Entry 9CJD (electron microscopy, 1.92 A resolution); this record covers chains B and C of the 4 polymer chains in the assembly.

Chain B:
Name: Nitrogenase molybdenum-iron protein beta chain
From: Azotobacter vinelandii
Notes: EC 1.18.6.1
UniProt: P07329 (NIFK_AZOVI); residue numbers follow UniProt; this construct covers 1-523
Sequence (523 residues; numbered 1 to 523; the number before each row is that of its first residue):
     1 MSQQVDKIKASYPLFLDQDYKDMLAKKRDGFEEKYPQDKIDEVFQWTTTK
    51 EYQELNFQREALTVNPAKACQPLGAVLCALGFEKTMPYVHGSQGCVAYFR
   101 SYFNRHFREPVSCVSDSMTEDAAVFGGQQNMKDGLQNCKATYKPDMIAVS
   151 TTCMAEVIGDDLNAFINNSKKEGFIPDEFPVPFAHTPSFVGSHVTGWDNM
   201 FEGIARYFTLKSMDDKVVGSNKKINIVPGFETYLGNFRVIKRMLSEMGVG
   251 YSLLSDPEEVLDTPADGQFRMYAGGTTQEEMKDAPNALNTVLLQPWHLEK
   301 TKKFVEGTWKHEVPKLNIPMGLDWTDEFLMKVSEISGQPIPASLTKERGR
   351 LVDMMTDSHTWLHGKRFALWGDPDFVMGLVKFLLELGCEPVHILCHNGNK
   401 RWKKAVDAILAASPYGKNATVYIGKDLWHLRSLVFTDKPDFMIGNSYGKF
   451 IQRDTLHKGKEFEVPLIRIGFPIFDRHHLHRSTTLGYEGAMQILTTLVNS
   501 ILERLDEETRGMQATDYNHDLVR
Disordered / not traced: 1
Ion coordination: fe(8)-S(7) cluster Fe: Cys70, Cys95, Cys153 (shared with 3 residues of chain A); Fe ion site 1: Arg108, Glu109 (shared with 2 residues of chain D); Fe ion site 2: Asp353, Asp357 (shared with 2 residues of chain D)
Residues lining bound ligands: fe(8)-S(7) cluster (CLF): Cys70, Pro72, Ser92, Gly94, Cys95, Tyr98, Phe99, Thr152, Cys153, Ser188

Chain C:
Name: Nitrogenase molybdenum-iron protein alpha chain
From: Azotobacter vinelandii
Notes: EC 1.18.6.1
UniProt: P07328 (NIFD_AZOVI); residue numbers follow UniProt; this construct covers 1-492
Sequence (492 residues; each row starts with the number of its first residue):
     1 MTGMSREEVESLIQEVLEVYPEKARKDRNKHLAVNDPAVTQSKKCIISNK
    51 KSQPGLMTIRGCAYAGSKGVVWGPIKDMIHISHGPVGCGQYSRAGRRNYY
   101 IGTTGVNAFVTMNFTSDFQEKDIVFGGDKKLAKLIDEVETLFPLNKGISV
   151 QSECPIGLIGDDIESVSKVKGAELSKTIVPVRCEGFRGVSQSLGHHIAND
   201 AVRDWVLGKRDEDTTFASTPYDVAIIGDYNIGGDAWSSRILLEEMGLRCV
   251 AQWSGDGSISEIELTPKVKLNLVHCYRSMNYISRHMEEKYGIPWMEYNFF
   301 GPTKTIESLRAIAAKFDESIQKKCEEVIAKYKPEWEAVVAKYRPRLEGKR
   351 VMLYIGGLRPRHVIGAYEDLGMEVVGTGYEFAHNDDYDRTMKEMGDSTLL
   401 YDDVTGYEFEEFVKRIKPDLIGSGIKEKFIFQKMGIPFREMHSWDYSGPY
   451 HGFDGFAIFARDMDMTLNNPCWKKLQAPWEASEGAEKVAASA
Disordered / not traced: 1-51, 188-189, 353-360, 376-415, 422-427, 481-492
Ion coordination: fe(8)-S(7) cluster Fe: Cys62, Cys88, Cys154 (shared with 3 residues of chain D); Fe ion near Cys275 (its only coordinating residue here)
Residues lining bound ligands:
  - fe(8)-S(7) cluster (CLF): Cys62, Tyr64, Pro85, Val86, Gly87, Cys88, Tyr91, Glu153, Cys154, Gly185, Phe186
  - ICS (iron-sulfur-molybdenum cluster with interstitial carbon): Val70, Arg96, Gln191, His195, Tyr229, Cys275, Arg277, Ser278, Met441, His442
Reported in the primary citation:
  - conformationally variable residues (order/disorder transition, side-chain flip): Met1 to Lys50, Gln191, Trp253

Interface between chain B and chain C:
Residue-residue contacts (49; chain B residue first):
  Leu322(B) with Lys474(C)
  Asp323(B) with Lys474(C), salt bridge
  Asp326(B) with Pro478(C); Trp479(C)
  Met330(B) with Pro478(C), hydrophobic; Trp479(C), hydrophobic
  Ile340(B) with Trp479(C), hydrophobic
  Thr345(B) with Trp479(C), hydrogen bond; Glu480(C)
  Arg348(B) with Lys474(C), hydrogen bond (side chain-backbone); Gln476(C); Ala477(C); Pro478(C); Trp479(C)
  Val352(B) with Lys474(C)
  Asp353(B) with Lys433(C), salt bridge
  Thr356(B) with Gln432(C); Cys471(C); Trp472(C)
  Asp357(B) with Phe429(C); Gln432(C), hydrogen bond
  His359(B) with Met465(C); Thr466(C), hydrogen bond; Asn469(C)
  Thr360(B) with Arg439(C); Met465(C)
  Trp361(B) with Tyr446(C)
  His363(B) with Met465(C); Asn469(C), hydrogen bond
  Glu385(B) with Pro470(C)
  Tyr415(B) with Asn468(C), hydrogen bond (side chain-backbone); Pro470(C)
  Tyr487(B) with Trp479(C)
  Met512(B) with Thr103(C); Thr104(C)
  Gln513(B) with Ile101(C); Gly102(C); Thr103(C), hydrogen bond; Asn107(C)
  Tyr517(B) with Tyr99(C); Tyr100(C)
  Asn518(B) with Arg97(C); Tyr99(C), hydrogen bond
  Asp520(B) with Arg97(C), salt bridge; Tyr99(C), hydrogen bond
  Leu521(B) with Arg93(C); Ala94(C), hydrophobic
  Val522(B) with Tyr446(C), hydrophobic
  Arg523(B) with Tyr446(C)
Interface residues without a listed pair, chain B (31 interface residues in all): Met355, Leu384, Leu386, Gly387, Asp516
Interface residues without a listed pair, chain C (30 interface residues in all): Trp236, Leu475

Summary:
31 residues of chain B face 30 of chain C across their interface; the contacts include 9 hydrogen bonds and 3
salt bridges. Among the polar pairs are Asp323(B)-Lys474(C), Asp353(B)-Lys433(C) and Asp520(B)-Arg97(C). Bound
to chain B: fe(8)-S(7) cluster. Bound to chain C: compound ICS and fe(8)-S(7) cluster. From the paper:
conformational variability at Met1(C), Gln191(C) and Trp253(C).
Chain B is Nitrogenase molybdenum-iron protein beta chain and chain C is Nitrogenase molybdenum-iron protein
alpha chain, both from Azotobacter vinelandii; the structure, CryoEM structure of nitrogenase MoFe-protein 5
minute time point under alkaline turnover, was determined by electron microscopy together with 9CJB, 9CJC,
9CJE and 9CJF from the same study.
